PDB entry 4XBL | X-ray diffraction, 1.93 A resolution | chains A and B

Chain A (and B):
Molecule: Galectin-1
From: Homo sapiens
Notes: chain B of this document is another copy of the same molecule, construct and numbering; everything in this record applies to it too
Reference sequence: P09382 (LEG1_HUMAN); residues 0-134 here correspond to UniProt positions 1-135 (UniProt number = residue number + 1)
Sequence (154 residues; numbered -19 to 134; the number before each row is that of its first residue; numbers below 1 keep their minus sign (Gly-19 is residue -19)):
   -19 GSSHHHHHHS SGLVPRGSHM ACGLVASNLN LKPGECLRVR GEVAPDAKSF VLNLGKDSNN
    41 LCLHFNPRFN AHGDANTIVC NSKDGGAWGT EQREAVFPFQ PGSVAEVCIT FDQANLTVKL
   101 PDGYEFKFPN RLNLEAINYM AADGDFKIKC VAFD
Unresolved in the structure: -19 to 1
Construct notes: expression tag (-19 to -1)
Modified positions: Cys16, Cys88 (S-hydroxycysteine; CSO); Cys42, Cys60, Cys130 (s,S-(2-hydroxyethyl)thiocysteine; CME)
UniProt features mapped onto this chain:
  - binding site (a beta-D-galactoside): His44 to Arg48, His52, Asn61, Trp68 to Glu71
  - modified residue: Ala1 (N-acetylalanine), Lys12 (N6-acetyllysine), Lys28 (N6-acetyllysine), Ser29 (Phosphoserine), Lys107 (N6-acetyllysine), Lys127 (N6-acetyllysine)
What the authors report for this chain:
  - binding site for beta-D-galactopyranose: His44, Asn46, Arg48, Asn61, Trp68, Glu71
  - binding site for N-acetylglucosamine: Arg48, Glu71, Arg73
  - contacts within the chain: Arg48-Asp54, Asp54-Arg73
  - specificity-determining residues: Asp54
  - conformationally variable residues: Asp54, Glu71, Arg73

How chain A and chain B interact:
Pairs across the interface (27):
  Cys2(A) - Asn8(B)
  Gly3(A) - Asn8(B)  hydrogen bond (backbone-side chain)
  Leu4(A) - Ser7(B)
  Leu4(A) - Leu9(B)  hydrophobic
  Val5(A) - Val5(B)
  Val5(A) - Ala6(B)
  Val5(A) - Ser7(B)  hydrogen bond (backbone-backbone)
  Val5(A) - Asn8(B)
  Ala6(A) - Val5(B)
  Ser7(A) - Leu4(B)
  Ser7(A) - Val5(B)  hydrogen bond (backbone-backbone)
  Asn8(A) - Cys2(B)
  Asn8(A) - Gly3(B)  hydrogen bond (side chain-backbone)
  Asn8(A) - Val5(B)
  Leu9(A) - Leu4(B)  hydrophobic
  Ile128(A) - Phe133(B)
  Lys129(A) - Ala132(B)
  Lys129(A) - Phe133(B)  hydrogen bond (backbone-backbone)
  Cys130(A) - Cys130(B)
  Cys130(A) - Val131(B)
  Val131(A) - Cys130(B)
  Val131(A) - Val131(B)  hydrogen bond (backbone-backbone)
  Ala132(A) - Lys129(B)
  Ala132(A) - Cys130(B)
  Phe133(A) - Ile128(B)
  Phe133(A) - Lys129(B)  hydrogen bond (backbone-backbone)
  Asp134(A) - Lys129(B)

Summary:
15 residues of chain A and 14 residues of chain B are in contact, with 7 hydrogen bonds. Polar contacts
include Gly3(A)-Asn8(B), Val5(A)-Ser7(B) and Lys129(A)-Phe133(B). The paper reports a binding site for
beta-D-galactopyranose at His44(A), Asn46(A) and Arg48(A) among others; a binding site for N-acetylglucosamine
at Arg48(A), Glu71(A) and Arg73(A).
Chain A and chain B are both Galectin-1 (Homo sapiens); the structure, Crystal Structure of Human Galectin-1
in Complex with Type 1 N-acetyllactosamine, was determined by X-ray diffraction (same publication as 4XBN and
4XBQ).
